Entry 4MHI (X-ray diffraction, 2.60 A resolution); this record covers chains B and F of the 6 polymer chains in the assembly.

== Chain B (and F) ==
Protein: Hemagglutinin HA2 chain
From: Influenza A virus
Notes: fragment: membrane fusion domain; chain F of this document is another copy of the same molecule, construct and numbering; everything in this record applies to it too
UniProtKB: Q9Q0U6 (HEMA_I96A0); residues 1-175 here correspond to UniProt positions 347-521 (UniProt number = residue number + 346)
Amino-acid sequence (182 residues; each row starts with the number of its first residue):
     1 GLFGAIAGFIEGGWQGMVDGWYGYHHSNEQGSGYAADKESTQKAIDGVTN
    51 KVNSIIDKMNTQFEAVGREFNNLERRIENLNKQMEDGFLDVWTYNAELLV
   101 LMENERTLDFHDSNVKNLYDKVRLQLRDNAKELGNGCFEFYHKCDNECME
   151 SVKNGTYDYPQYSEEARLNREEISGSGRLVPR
Unresolved in the structure: 174-182
Sequence notes: expression tag (176-182)
UniProt features mapped onto this chain:
  - glycosylation: Asn154 (N-linked (GlcNAc...) asparagine)
Cystine bridges: Cys144-Cys148

== How chain B and chain F interact ==
Residue-residue contacts (43):
  Phe3(B) - Leu2(F)
  Phe3(B) - Phe3(F)  hydrophobic
  Lys58(B) - Tyr94(F)
  Lys58(B) - Glu97(F)  salt bridge
  Met59(B) - Tyr94(F)
  Thr61(B) - Asp90(F)
  Phe63(B) - Gln83(F)
  Glu64(B) - Gln83(F)  hydrogen bond (backbone-side chain)
  Val66(B) - Gln83(F)
  Arg68(B) - Arg76(F)
  Arg68(B) - Asn79(F)  hydrogen bond
  Arg68(B) - Leu80(F)
  Arg68(B) - Gln83(F)  hydrogen bond
  Glu69(B) - Arg76(F)  hydrogen bond (backbone-side chain)
  Phe70(B) - Arg76(F)
  Glu74(B) - Arg76(F)  salt bridge
  Ile77(B) - Ile77(F)  hydrophobic
  Leu80(B) - Leu80(F)  hydrophobic
  Asn81(B) - Leu80(F)
  Met84(B) - Gln83(F)
  Met84(B) - Met84(F)  hydrophobic
  Phe88(B) - Met84(F)
  Phe88(B) - Gly87(F)
  Phe88(B) - Phe88(F)  hydrophobic
  Phe88(B) - Val91(F)  hydrophobic
  Trp92(B) - Asp90(F)
  Trp92(B) - Val91(F)
  Trp92(B) - Tyr94(F)  hydrophobic
  Asn95(B) - Tyr94(F)  hydrogen bond (backbone-side chain)
  Leu99(B) - Tyr94(F)
  Leu99(B) - Leu98(F)  hydrophobic
  Leu99(B) - Met102(F)  hydrophobic
  Met102(B) - Met102(F)  hydrophobic
  Glu103(B) - Met102(F)
  Arg106(B) - Glu105(F)  salt bridge
  Arg106(B) - Asp109(F)  salt bridge
  Ser113(B) - Leu2(F)  hydrogen bond (side chain-backbone)
  Asn117(B) - Gly1(F)  hydrogen bond (side chain-backbone)
  Asn117(B) - Gly4(F)
  Leu124(B) - Phe9(F)  hydrophobic
  Leu124(B) - Gly134(F)
  Arg127(B) - Glu132(F)  hydrogen bond (side chain-backbone)
  Arg127(B) - Leu133(F)  hydrogen bond (side chain-backbone)
Other interface residues (no listed pair), chain B (35 interface residues in all): Ala65, Glu85, Val91, Asp109, Phe110, Lys116, Arg123, Arg167, Glu171
Other interface residues (no listed pair), chain F (29 interface residues in all): Asn95, Leu101, Arg106, Lys116, Ile173

== Overview ==
35 residues of chain B face 29 of chain F across their interface; the contacts include 9 hydrogen bonds and 4
salt bridges. Among the polar pairs are Lys58(B)-Glu97(F), Glu74(B)-Arg76(F) and Arg106(B)-Glu105(F).
Both chains are Hemagglutinin HA2 chain (Influenza A virus). Entry 4MHI (Crystal structure of a H5N1 influenza
virus hemagglutinin from A/goose/Guangdong/1/96) was determined by X-ray diffraction together with 4MHH and
4MHJ from the same study.
